PDB entry 9H8G | electron microscopy, 2.09 A resolution | chains A and F of the 13 polymer chains in the assembly

Chain A:
Molecule: 16S rRNA fragment
Source organism: Escherichia coli
Sequence (1541 nucleotides; each row starts with the number of its first residue; note: 1 number in that range is skipped by the numbering (no residue carries it; nothing is unmodelled there)):
     1 AAAUUGAAGAGUUUGAUCAUGGCUCAGAUUGAACGCUGGCGGCAGGCCUA
    51 ACACAUGCAAGUCGAACGGUAACAGGAAGAAGCUUGCUUCUUUGCUGACG
   101 AGUGGCGGACGGGUGAGUAAUGUCUGGGAAACUGCCUGAUGGAGGGGGAU
   151 AACUACUGGAAACGGUAGCUAAUACCGCAUAACGUCGCAAGACCAAAGAG
   201 GGGGACCUUCGGGCCUCUUGCCAUCGGAUGUGCCCAGAUGGGAUUAGCUA
   251 GUAGGUGGGGUAACGGCUCACCUAGGCGACGAUCCCUAGCUGGUCUGAGA
   301 GGAUGACCAGCCACACUGGAACUGAGACACGGUCCAGACUCCUACGGGAG
   351 GCAGCAGUGGGGAAUAUUGCACAAUGGGCGCAAGCCUGAUGCAGCCAUGC
   401 CGCGUGUAUGAAGAAGGCCUUCGGGUUGUAAAGUACUUUCAGCGGGGAGG
   451 AAGGGAGUAAAGUUAAUACCUUUGCUCAUUGACGUUACCCGCAGAAGAAG
   501 CACCGGCUAACUCCGUGCCAGCAGCCXCGGUAAUACGGAGGGUGCAAGCG
   551 UUAAUCGGAAUUACUGGGCGUAAAGCGCACGCAGGCGGUUUGUUAAGUCA
   601 GAUGUGAAAUCCCCGGGCUCAACCUGGGAACUGCAUCUGAUACUGGCAAG
   651 CUUGAGUCUCGUAGAGGGGGGUAGAAUUCCAGGUGUAGCGGUGAAAUGCG
   701 UAGAGAUCUGGAGGAAUACCGGUGGCGAAGGCGGCCCCCUGGACGAAGAC
   751 UGACGCUCAGGUGCGAAAGCGUGGGGAGCAAACAGGAUUAGAUACCCUGG
   801 UAGUCCACGCCGUAAACGAUGUCGACUUGGAGGUUGUGCCCUUGAGGCGU
   851 GGCUUCCGGAGCUAACGCGUUAAGUCGACCGCCUGGGGAGUACGGCCGCA
   901 AGGUUAAAACUCAAAUGAAUUGACGGGGGC
   932 CCGCACAAGCGGUGGAGCAUGUGGUUUAAUUCGAUGXAACGCGAAGAACC
   982 UUACCUGGUCUUGACAUCCACGGAAGUUUUCAGAGAUGAGAAUGUGCCUU
  1032 CGGGAACCGUGAGACAGGUGCUGCAUGGCUGUCGUCAGCUCGUGUUGUGA
  1082 AAUGUUGGGUUAAGUCCCGCAACGAGCGCAACCCUUAUCCUUUGUUGCCA
  1132 GCGGUCCGGCCGGGAACUCAAAGGAGACUGCCAGUGAUAAACUGGAGGAA
  1182 GGUGGGGAUGACGUCAAGUCAUCAUGGCCCUUACGACCAGGGCUACACAC
  1232 GUGCUACAAUGGCGCAUACAAAGAGAAGCGACCUCGCGAGAGCAAGCGGA
  1282 CCUCAUAAAGUGCGUCGUAGUCCGGAUUGGAGUCUGCAACUCGACUCCAU
  1332 GAAGUCGGAAUCGCUAGUAAUCGUGGAUCAGAAUGCCACGGUGAAUACGU
  1382 UCCCGGCCUUGUACACACCGCCCGUXACACCAUGGGAGUGGGUUGCAAAA
  1432 GAAGUAGGUAGCUUAACCUUCGGGAGGGCGCUUACCACUUUGUGAUUCAU
  1482 GACUGGGGUGAAGUCGUAACAAGGUAACCGUAGGGGAACCUGCGGUUGGA
  1532 UCACCUCCUUA
Not modelled in the structure: 932-1386, 1535-1542
Modified residues: PSU (pseudouridine-5'-monophosphate) at position 516, G7M (N7-methyl-guanosine-5'-monophosphate) at position 527, 2MG (2N-methylguanosine-5'-monophosphate) at position 967, 5MC (5-methylcytidine-5'-monophosphate) at position 968, 2MG (2N-methylguanosine-5'-monophosphate) at position 1208, 4OC (4n,o2'-methylcytidine-5'-monophosphate) at position 1402, 5MC (5-methylcytidine-5'-monophosphate) at position 1407, UR3 (3-methyluridine-5'-monophoshate) at position 1498, 2MG (2N-methylguanosine-5'-monophosphate) at position 1516, MA6 (6N-dimethyladenosine-5'-monophoshate) at position 1518, MA6 (6N-dimethyladenosine-5'-monophoshate) at position 1519
Metal / ion sites: Mg2+ site 1: A8, A298; K+ site 1: G11, U12, G21, G22; K+ site 2: U12, C526, G7M_527, A914; Mg2+ site 2: U13, U14; Mg2+ site 3 near G21 (its only coordinating residue here); Mg2+ site 4: C48, G115; Mg2+ site 5 near A53 (its only coordinating residue here); Mg2+ site 6 near U56 (its only coordinating residue here); Mg2+ site 7: A59, U387; K+ site 3: G61, U62, G104, G105; Mg2+ site 8 near G100 (its only coordinating residue here); K+ site 4: G107, G108, G326; 43 more Mg2+ sites not listed; 27 more K+ sites not listed
Residues lining bound ligands: A1IC4 ((2S,3S)-2-[[(2S)-2-[[(2S,4S)-5-aminocarbonyloxy-4-oxidanyl-2-[[(2S,3R)-3-oxidanylpiperidin-2-yl]carbonylamino]pentanoyl]amino]-3-(1H-imidazol-4-yl)propanoyl]amino]-3-(2-chloranyl-1H-imidazol-4-yl)-3-oxidanyl-propanoic acid): U692, G693, U788, U789, G791, A792, A794, C795, C796, U1506
What the authors report for this chain:
  - binding site for A1IC4: G693, U788 to G791, A794 to C796, U1506
  - conformationally variable residues: U793
  - contacts within the chain: G926/G1505 (pi stacking)

Chain F:
Molecule: Small ribosomal subunit protein bS6, fully modified isoform
Source organism: Escherichia coli
UniProt: P02358 (RS6_ECOLI); numbering as in UniProt (aligned over 1-135)
Chain sequence (135 residues; each row starts with the number of its first residue):
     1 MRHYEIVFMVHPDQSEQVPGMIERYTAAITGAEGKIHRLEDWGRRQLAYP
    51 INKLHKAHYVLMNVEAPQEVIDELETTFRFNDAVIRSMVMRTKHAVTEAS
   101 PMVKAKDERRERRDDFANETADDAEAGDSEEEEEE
Not modelled in the structure: 107-135
Curated features (UniProtKB/Swiss-Prot):
  - modified residue: Lys-93 (N6-acetyllysine)

How chain A and chain F interact:
Pairs across the interface (20; chain A residue first):
  A663(A) with Lys-93(F), salt bridge to the phosphate
  G671(A) with Arg-79(F), hydrogen bond to the sugar
  U672(A) with Arg-79(F), salt bridge to the phosphate
  A673(A) with Arg-86(F), hydrogen bond to the phosphate
  G674(A) with Tyr-49(F), sugar contact; Arg-86(F), salt bridge to the phosphate
  U709(A) with Lys-53(F), phosphate contact
  G710(A) with Lys-53(F), salt bridge to the phosphate
  C736(A) with Met-88(F), sugar contact; Val-89(F), hydrogen bond to the sugar; Met-90(F), phosphate contact
  C737(A) with Val-89(F), sugar contact; Met-90(F), phosphate contact; Arg-91(F), hydrogen bond to the phosphate
  C738(A) with Arg-2(F), salt bridge to the phosphate; Tyr-4(F), hydrogen bond to the phosphate; Gln-68(F), phosphate contact; Arg-91(F), salt bridge to the phosphate
  C739(A) with Arg-2(F), salt bridge to the phosphate; Gln-68(F), hydrogen bond to the phosphate
Other interface residues (no listed pair), chain A (13 interface residues in all): U662, C735
Other interface residues (no listed pair), chain F (13 interface residues in all): Glu-75

Summary:
The chain A/chain F interface involves 13 residues from each chain, with 6 hydrogen bonds and 7 salt bridges.
Polar pairs include G671(A)/Arg-79(F), C736(A)/Val-89(F) and A673(A)/Arg-86(F). Bound to chain A: compound
A1IC4. From the paper: a binding site for A1IC4 at G693(A), U788(A) and A794(A) among others; conformational
variability at U793(A).
Here chain A is 16S rRNA fragment and chain F is Small ribosomal subunit protein bS6, fully modified isoform,
both from Escherichia coli. Entry 9H8G (Complex 5 30S-GE81112) was determined by electron microscopy together
with 9H9H, 9H9I, 9H9J, 9H9K, 9H9L, 9H9M and 9H9N from the same study.
